PDB entry 7KJX | electron microscopy, 3.10 A resolution | chains A and C of the 4 polymer chains in the assembly

== Chain A ==
Protein: Reverse transcriptase/ribonuclease H
Organism: Human immunodeficiency virus type 1 group M subtype B (isolate BH10)
Notes: EC 2.7.7.49, 2.7.7.7, 3.1.26.13
UniProt: P03366 (POL_HV1B1); residues 1-560 here correspond to UniProt positions 600-1159 (UniProt number = residue number + 599)
Chain sequence (562 residues; numbered -1 to 560; the number before each row is that of its first residue; numbers below 1 keep their minus sign (Met-1 is residue -1)):
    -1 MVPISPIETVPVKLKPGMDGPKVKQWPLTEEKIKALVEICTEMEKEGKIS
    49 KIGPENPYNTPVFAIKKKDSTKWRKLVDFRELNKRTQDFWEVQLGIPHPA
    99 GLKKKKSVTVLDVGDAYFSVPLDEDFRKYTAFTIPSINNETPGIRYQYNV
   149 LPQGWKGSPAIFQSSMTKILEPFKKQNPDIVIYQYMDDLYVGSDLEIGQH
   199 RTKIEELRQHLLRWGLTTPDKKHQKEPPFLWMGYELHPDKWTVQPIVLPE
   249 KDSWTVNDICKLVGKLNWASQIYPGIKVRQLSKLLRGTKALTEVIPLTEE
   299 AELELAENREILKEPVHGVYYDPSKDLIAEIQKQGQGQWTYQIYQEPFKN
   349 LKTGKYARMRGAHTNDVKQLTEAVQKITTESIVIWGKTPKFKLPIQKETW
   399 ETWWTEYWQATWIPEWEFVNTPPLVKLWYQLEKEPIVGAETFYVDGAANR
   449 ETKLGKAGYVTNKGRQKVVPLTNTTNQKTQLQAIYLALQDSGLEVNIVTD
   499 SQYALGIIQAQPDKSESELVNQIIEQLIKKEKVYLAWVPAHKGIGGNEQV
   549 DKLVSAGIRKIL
Unresolved in the structure: -1 to 1, 65-69, 135-140, 558-560
Differences from the reference sequence: expression tag (-1 to 0); engineered mutation Cys258 (Gln857 in P03366), Gln478 (Glu1077 in P03366); conflict Ser280 (Cys879 in P03366)
UniProt features mapped onto this chain:
  - region: Phe227 to His235 (RT 'primer grip')
  - motif: Trp398 to Trp414 (Tryptophan repeat motif)
  - binding site (Mg(2+)): Asp110, Asp185, Asp186, Asp443, Asp498, Asp549
  - site: Trp401 (Essential for RT p66/p51 heterodimerization), Trp414 (Essential for RT p66/p51 heterodimerization), Phe440, Tyr441 (Cleavage), Leu560 (Cleavage)
Ion coordination: Mg2+: Asp443, Asp549
Residues lining bound ligands: non-nucleoside rt inhibitor nevirapine (NVP; 11-cyclopropyl-5,11-dihydro-4-methyl-6H-dipyrido[3,2-b:2',3'-e][1,4]diazepin-6-one): Pro95, Leu100, Lys101, Lys103, Val106, Val179, Tyr181, Tyr188, Val189, Gly190, Phe227, Trp229, Leu234, His235, Pro236, Tyr318
Reported in the primary citation:
  - conformationally variable residues (loop rearrangement, side-chain flip): Tyr181, Tyr188, Pro236
  - binding site for non-nucleoside rt inhibitor nevirapine: Phe227, Trp229, Leu234
  - catalytic residues: Asp110, Asp185, Asp186 (citing earlier work)
  - mutagenesis - E478Q: abolished catalytic activity (RNase H activity) (citing earlier work)

== Chain C ==
Molecule: HIV-1 viral RNA fragment
Sequence (26 nucleotides; each row starts with the number of its first residue):
   178 GCAGUGGCGCCCGAACAGGGACUUGA
Unresolved in the structure: 178-181

== Chain A / chain C interface ==
Residue-residue contacts (14):
  Arg78(A) - U182(C)  sugar contact
  Leu283(A) - C189(C)  sugar contact
  Arg284(A) - C189(C)  salt bridge to the phosphate
  Thr286(A) - C189(C)  sugar contact
  Arg356(A) - C188(C)  salt bridge to the phosphate
  Arg448(A) - U200(C)  base contact
  Asn474(A) - C199(C)  sugar contact
  Asn474(A) - U200(C)  sugar contact
  Gln475(A) - A198(C)  base contact
  Gln500(A) - A198(C)  hydrogen bond to the phosphate
  Gln500(A) - C199(C)  phosphate contact
  Tyr501(A) - A198(C)  sugar contact
  His539(A) - U200(C)  salt bridge to the phosphate
  Arg557(A) - U201(C)  phosphate contact
Other interface residues (no listed pair), chain A (15 interface residues in all): Gly285, Ala446, Ala538

== Summary ==
15 residues of chain A and 7 residues of chain C are in contact, with 1 hydrogen bond and 3 salt bridges.
Among the polar pairs are Gln500(A)-A198(C), Arg284(A)-C189(C) and Arg356(A)-C188(C). From the paper:
catalytic residues Asp110(A), Asp185(A) and Asp186(A); E478Q of chain A abolishes catalytic activity (RNase H
activity).
Here chain A is Reverse transcriptase/ribonuclease H (Human immunodeficiency virus type 1 group M subtype B
(isolate BH10)) and chain C is HIV-1 viral RNA fragment. Entry 7KJX (Structure of HIV-1 reverse transcriptase
initiation complex core with nevirapine) was determined by electron microscopy.
